Entry 5TPV (X-ray diffraction, 2.14 A resolution); this record covers chains A and B.

# Chain A (and B)
Name: WlaRA, TDP-fucose-3,4-ketoisomerase
From: Campylobacter jejuni subsp. jejuni 81116
Notes: chain B of this document is another copy of the same molecule, construct and numbering; everything in this record applies to it too
Reference sequence: Q9ALS3 (Q9ALS3_CAMJU); residues 1-145 here = UniProt positions 1-145
Chain sequence (153 residues; row label = number of the first residue in the row):
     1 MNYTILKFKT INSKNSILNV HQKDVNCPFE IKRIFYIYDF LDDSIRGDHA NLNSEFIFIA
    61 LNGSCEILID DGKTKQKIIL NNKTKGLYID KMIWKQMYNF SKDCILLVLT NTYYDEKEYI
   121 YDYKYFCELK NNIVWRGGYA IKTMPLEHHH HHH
Disordered / not traced: 136-153 (chain B: 139-153)
Construct notes: expression tag (146-153)
Residues lining bound ligands:
  - thymidine-5'-diphosphate (TYD), molecule 1: Ile11, Lys14, Leu18, Val20
  - thymidine-5'-diphosphate (TYD), molecule 2: Arg33, Phe35, Ile37, Arg46, Gly47, His49, Tyr114, Tyr119
Reported in the primary citation:
  - binding site for thymidine-5'-diphosphate: Lys14, Arg33, Arg46, Gly47, His49, Tyr119
  - catalytic residues: His49 (proposed by the authors, not directly observed)
  - specificity-determining residues: Phe35 (proposed by the authors, not directly observed)
  - self-association interface (contacts with another copy of this molecule): Tyr3 to Ser13

# Chain A / chain B interface
Contacting residue pairs - 98 pairs, chain A then chain B:
  Thr10(A) - Tyr38(B)
  Ser13(A) - Arg46(B)  hydrogen bond (backbone-side chain)
  Lys14(A) - Ser44(B)  hydrogen bond (backbone-side chain)
  Lys14(A) - Ile45(B)
  Lys14(A) - Arg46(B)
  Lys14(A) - Gly47(B)  hydrogen bond (side chain-backbone)
  Asn15(A) - Asp39(B)
  Asn15(A) - Phe40(B)
  Asn15(A) - Leu41(B)  hydrogen bond (backbone-backbone)
  Asn15(A) - Asp43(B)
  Asn15(A) - Ser44(B)
  Ser16(A) - Tyr38(B)
  Ser16(A) - Asp39(B)
  Ser16(A) - Phe40(B)
  Ser16(A) - Ser44(B)
  Ser16(A) - Arg46(B)  hydrogen bond
  Ile17(A) - Tyr36(B)
  Ile17(A) - Ile37(B)
  Ile17(A) - Tyr38(B)  hydrogen bond (backbone-backbone)
  Ile17(A) - Asp39(B)
  Leu18(A) - Phe35(B)  hydrophobic
  Leu18(A) - Tyr36(B)
  Leu18(A) - Ile37(B)  hydrophobic
  Leu18(A) - Arg46(B)
  Asn19(A) - Phe35(B)
  Asn19(A) - Tyr36(B)  hydrogen bond (backbone-backbone)
  Asn19(A) - Tyr38(B)  hydrogen bond
  Val20(A) - Ile34(B)
  Val20(A) - Phe35(B)  hydrophobic
  His21(A) - Arg33(B)
  His21(A) - Ile34(B)  hydrogen bond (backbone-backbone)
  His21(A) - Tyr36(B)  hydrogen bond
  Gln22(A) - Lys32(B)
  Gln22(A) - Arg33(B)
  Gln22(A) - Tyr113(B)
  Gln22(A) - Tyr114(B)  hydrogen bond (side chain-backbone)
  Glu30(A) - Lys32(B)  salt bridge
  Glu30(A) - Tyr113(B)  hydrogen bond
  Ile31(A) - Ile31(B)
  Ile31(A) - Lys32(B)
  Lys32(A) - Gln22(B)
  Lys32(A) - Glu30(B)
  Lys32(A) - Ile31(B)
  Arg33(A) - Val20(B)
  Arg33(A) - His21(B)
  Arg33(A) - Gln22(B)
  Ile34(A) - Val20(B)
  Ile34(A) - His21(B)  hydrogen bond (backbone-backbone)
  Ile34(A) - Ile34(B)  hydrophobic
  Phe35(A) - Leu18(B)  hydrophobic
  Phe35(A) - Asn19(B)
  Phe35(A) - Val20(B)  hydrophobic
  Tyr36(A) - Phe8(B)
  Tyr36(A) - Ile17(B)
  Tyr36(A) - Leu18(B)
  Tyr36(A) - Asn19(B)  hydrogen bond (backbone-backbone)
  Tyr36(A) - His21(B)  hydrogen bond
  Tyr36(A) - Ile59(B)
  Tyr36(A) - Leu61(B)  hydrophobic
  Tyr36(A) - Lys83(B)
  Tyr36(A) - Leu107(B)  hydrophobic
  Ile37(A) - Ser16(B)
  Ile37(A) - Ile17(B)
  Ile37(A) - Leu18(B)  hydrophobic
  Tyr38(A) - Thr10(B)
  Tyr38(A) - Ser16(B)
  Tyr38(A) - Ile17(B)  hydrogen bond (backbone-backbone)
  Tyr38(A) - Asn19(B)  hydrogen bond
  Tyr38(A) - Lys83(B)
  Asp39(A) - Asn15(B)
  Asp39(A) - Ser16(B)
  Asp39(A) - Ile17(B)
  Phe40(A) - Asn15(B)
  Phe40(A) - Ser16(B)
  Leu41(A) - Asn15(B)  hydrogen bond (backbone-backbone)
  Asp43(A) - Asn15(B)
  Ser44(A) - Lys14(B)  hydrogen bond (side chain-backbone)
  Ser44(A) - Asn15(B)
  Ser44(A) - Ser16(B)  hydrogen bond
  Ile45(A) - Lys14(B)
  Arg46(A) - Ser13(B)  hydrogen bond (side chain-backbone)
  Arg46(A) - Ser16(B)  hydrogen bond
  Arg46(A) - Leu18(B)
  Gly47(A) - Lys14(B)  hydrogen bond (backbone-side chain)
  Ile59(A) - Tyr36(B)
  Leu61(A) - Tyr36(B)  hydrophobic
  Leu61(A) - Leu61(B)  hydrophobic
  Leu61(A) - Ile105(B)
  Lys83(A) - Tyr36(B)  hydrogen bond (backbone-side chain)
  Lys83(A) - Tyr38(B)
  Ile105(A) - Leu61(B)
  Ile105(A) - Lys83(B)
  Leu107(A) - Tyr36(B)  hydrophobic
  Leu109(A) - Ile34(B)  hydrophobic
  Tyr113(A) - Gln22(B)
  Tyr113(A) - Lys23(B)
  Tyr113(A) - Glu30(B)  hydrogen bond
  Tyr114(A) - Gln22(B)  hydrogen bond (backbone-side chain)
Other interface residues (no listed pair), chain A (41 interface residues in all): Phe8, Lys23, Asn62, Thr84, Thr112
Other interface residues (no listed pair), chain B (41 interface residues in all): Asn62, Thr84, Leu109, Thr112

# Summary
Chain A and chain B each contribute 41 residues to their interface; the contacts include 26 hydrogen bonds and
1 salt bridge. Among the polar pairs are Glu30(A)-Lys32(B), Ser13(A)-Arg46(B) and Lys14(A)-Ser44(B). Chain A
binds thymidine-5'-diphosphate. The paper reports the catalytic residue His49(A); a binding site for
thymidine-5'-diphosphate at Lys14(A), Arg33(A) and Arg46(A) among others.
Both chains are WlaRA, TDP-fucose-3,4-ketoisomerase (Campylobacter jejuni subsp. jejuni 81116). Entry 5TPV
(X-ray structure of WlaRA (TDP-fucose-3,4-ketoisomerase) from Campylobacter jejuni) was determined by X-ray
diffraction (same publication as 5TPU).
